PDB entry 5YD2 | X-ray diffraction, 2.35 A resolution | chains A and B

# Chain A (and B)
Molecule: Phosphoserine aminotransferase
From: Entamoeba histolytica HM-3:IMSS
Notes: engineered mutation(s): Deletion; chain B of this document is another copy of the same molecule, construct and numbering; everything in this record applies to it too
Reference sequence: M7XC02 (M7XC02_ENTHI); aligned to UniProt positions 1-354 over residues 1-354 (the alignment contains insertions or deletions, so no single offset holds)
Amino-acid sequence (354 residues; each row starts with the number of its first residue):
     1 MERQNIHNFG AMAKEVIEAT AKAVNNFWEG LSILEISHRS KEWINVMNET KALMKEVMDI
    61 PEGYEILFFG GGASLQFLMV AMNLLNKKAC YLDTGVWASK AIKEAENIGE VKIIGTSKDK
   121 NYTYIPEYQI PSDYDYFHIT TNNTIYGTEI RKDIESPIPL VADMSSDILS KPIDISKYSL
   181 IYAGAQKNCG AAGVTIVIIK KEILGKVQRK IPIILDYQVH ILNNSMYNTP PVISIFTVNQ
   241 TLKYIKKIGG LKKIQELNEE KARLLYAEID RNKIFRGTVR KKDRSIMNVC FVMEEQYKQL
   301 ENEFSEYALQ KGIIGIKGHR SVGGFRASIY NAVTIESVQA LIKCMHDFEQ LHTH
Not modelled in the structure: 1-5 (chain B: 1-6, 353-354)
Residues lining bound ligands: pyridoxal phosphate (PLP): Gly-72, Ala-73, Ser-74, Phe-77, Trp-97, Thr-140, Asn-142, Thr-144, Asp-163, Ser-165, Ser-166, Gly-184, Gln-186, Lys-187

# Chain A / chain B interface
Residue-residue contacts - 56 pairs, chain A then chain B:
  Ile-6(A) with Glu-29(B)
  Asn-8(A) with Leu-31(B); Glu-35(B)
  Gly-10(A) with Glu-35(B)
  Ala-11(A) with Glu-35(B)
  Met-12(A) with Leu-34(B), hydrophobic; Glu-35(B), hydrogen bond (backbone-side chain)
  Lys-14(A) with Glu-35(B), salt bridge
  Ile-17(A) with Val-24(B); Ser-32(B); Glu-35(B)
  Ala-21(A) with Val-24(B), hydrophobic; Asn-25(B)
  Val-24(A) with Ile-17(B); Ala-21(B), hydrophobic
  Asn-25(A) with Ala-21(B)
  Ser-32(A) with Ile-17(B)
  Leu-34(A) with Met-12(B), hydrophobic; Ile-17(B), hydrophobic; Thr-20(B)
  Glu-35(A) with Gly-10(B); Ala-11(B); Met-12(B), hydrogen bond (side chain-backbone); Lys-14(B), salt bridge
  His-38(A) with Gln-186(B)
  Ser-74(A) with Ile-214(B); Asn-228(B), hydrogen bond
  Leu-75(A) with Ile-214(B)
  Leu-78(A) with Pro-212(B), hydrophobic; Ile-214(B), hydrophobic; Leu-215(B), hydrophobic
  Glu-104(A) with Pro-212(B); Ile-213(B), hydrogen bond (side chain-backbone); Ile-214(B), hydrogen bond (side chain-backbone)
  Asn-107(A) with Lys-210(B), hydrogen bond (backbone-side chain); Ile-213(B)
  Gln-186(A) with Thr-229(B), hydrogen bond
  Ala-192(A) with Thr-229(B); Pro-230(B)
  Gly-193(A) with Pro-231(B)
  Pro-212(A) with Leu-78(B), hydrophobic; Glu-104(B)
  Ile-213(A) with Lys-103(B); Glu-104(B), hydrogen bond (backbone-side chain); Asn-107(B)
  Ile-214(A) with Ser-74(B); Leu-75(B); Leu-78(B), hydrophobic; Glu-104(B), hydrogen bond (backbone-side chain)
  Leu-215(A) with Leu-78(B), hydrophobic
  Tyr-227(A) with Lys-100(B)
  Asn-228(A) with Ser-74(B), hydrogen bond
  Thr-229(A) with Ala-192(B)
  Pro-230(A) with Ala-192(B)
  Pro-231(A) with Gly-193(B)
  Ile-233(A) with Ile-233(B), hydrophobic
Interface residues without a listed pair, chain A (45 interface residues in all): Thr-20, Gly-30, Leu-31, Gly-70, Gly-71, Gly-72, Lys-100, Lys-103, Ile-108, Ala-191, Val-232, Ser-234, Thr-237
Interface residues without a listed pair, chain B (43 interface residues in all): His-7, Gly-70, Gly-71, Gly-72, Ile-108, Ala-191, Tyr-227, Val-232, Thr-237

# Overview
The interface between chain A and chain B involves 45 residues on one side and 43 on the other, with 10
hydrogen bonds and 2 salt bridges. Polar contacts include Lys-14(A)/Glu-35(B), Met-12(A)/Glu-35(B) and
Ser-74(A)/Asn-228(B). Ligands of chain A: pyridoxal phosphate.
Both chains are Phosphoserine aminotransferase (Entamoeba histolytica HM-3:IMSS). Entry 5YD2 (Crystal
Structure of Delta 4 mutant of EhPSAT (Phosphoserine aminotransferase of Entamoeba histolytica)) was
determined by X-ray diffraction, deposited together with 5YB0 and 5YII.
